PDB entry 3VSW | X-ray diffraction, 3.00 A resolution | chain A

# Chain A
Molecule: Renin
Organism: Homo sapiens
Notes: EC 3.4.23.15
Reference sequence: P00797 (RENI_HUMAN); residues 1-340 here correspond to UniProt positions 67-406 (UniProt number = residue number + 66)
Chain sequence (340 residues; row label = number of the first residue in the row):
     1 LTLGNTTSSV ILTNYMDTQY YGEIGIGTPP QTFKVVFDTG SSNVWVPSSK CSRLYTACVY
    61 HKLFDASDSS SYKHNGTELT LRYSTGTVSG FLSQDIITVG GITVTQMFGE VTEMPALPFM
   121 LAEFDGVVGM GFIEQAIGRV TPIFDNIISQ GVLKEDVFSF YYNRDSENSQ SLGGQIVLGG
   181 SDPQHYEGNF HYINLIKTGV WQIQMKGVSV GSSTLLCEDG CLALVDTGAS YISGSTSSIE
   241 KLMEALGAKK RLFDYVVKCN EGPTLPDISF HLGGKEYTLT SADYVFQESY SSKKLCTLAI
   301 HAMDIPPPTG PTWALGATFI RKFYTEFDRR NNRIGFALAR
UniProt features mapped onto this chain:
  - active site: Asp38, Asp226
  - glycosylation (N-linked (GlcNAc...) asparagine): Asn5, Asn75
Disulfides: Cys51-Cys58, Cys217-Cys221, Cys259-Cys296
Glycans and other covalent adducts: N-acetylglucosamine (NAG) linked to Asn75
Ligand contacts: R31 ((2S,4S,5S)-5-amino-N-(3-amino-2,2-dimethyl-3-oxopropyl)-4-hydroxy-6-{4-[2-(3-methoxypropoxy)phenyl]-3-oxopiperazin-1-yl}-2-(propan-2-yl)hexanamide): Thr18, Gln19, Tyr20, Val36, Asp38, Gly40, Ser41, Ser42, Arg82, Tyr83, Ser84, Thr85, Pro118, Phe119, Leu121, Ala122, Phe124, Val127, Gln135, Ile137, Tyr162, Leu224, Asp226, Thr227, Gly228, Ala229, Ser230, Ile305, Thr309

# Summary
Bound to chain A: compound R31. N-acetylglucosamine is covalently linked to Asn75. From UniProt: active-site
residues Asp38 and Asp226.
Chain A is Renin (Homo sapiens); the structure, Human renin in complex with compound 8, was determined by
X-ray diffraction (same publication as 3VSX).
